Entry 9LR9 (electron microscopy, 3.30 A resolution); this record covers chains A and b of the 35 polymer chains in the assembly.

[Chain A]
Protein: Hexon protein
Source organism: Bovine adenovirus 3
UniProt: P03278 (CAPSH_ADEB3); residue numbers follow UniProt; this construct covers 1-911
Amino-acid sequence (911 residues; numbered 1 to 911; the number before each row is that of its first residue):
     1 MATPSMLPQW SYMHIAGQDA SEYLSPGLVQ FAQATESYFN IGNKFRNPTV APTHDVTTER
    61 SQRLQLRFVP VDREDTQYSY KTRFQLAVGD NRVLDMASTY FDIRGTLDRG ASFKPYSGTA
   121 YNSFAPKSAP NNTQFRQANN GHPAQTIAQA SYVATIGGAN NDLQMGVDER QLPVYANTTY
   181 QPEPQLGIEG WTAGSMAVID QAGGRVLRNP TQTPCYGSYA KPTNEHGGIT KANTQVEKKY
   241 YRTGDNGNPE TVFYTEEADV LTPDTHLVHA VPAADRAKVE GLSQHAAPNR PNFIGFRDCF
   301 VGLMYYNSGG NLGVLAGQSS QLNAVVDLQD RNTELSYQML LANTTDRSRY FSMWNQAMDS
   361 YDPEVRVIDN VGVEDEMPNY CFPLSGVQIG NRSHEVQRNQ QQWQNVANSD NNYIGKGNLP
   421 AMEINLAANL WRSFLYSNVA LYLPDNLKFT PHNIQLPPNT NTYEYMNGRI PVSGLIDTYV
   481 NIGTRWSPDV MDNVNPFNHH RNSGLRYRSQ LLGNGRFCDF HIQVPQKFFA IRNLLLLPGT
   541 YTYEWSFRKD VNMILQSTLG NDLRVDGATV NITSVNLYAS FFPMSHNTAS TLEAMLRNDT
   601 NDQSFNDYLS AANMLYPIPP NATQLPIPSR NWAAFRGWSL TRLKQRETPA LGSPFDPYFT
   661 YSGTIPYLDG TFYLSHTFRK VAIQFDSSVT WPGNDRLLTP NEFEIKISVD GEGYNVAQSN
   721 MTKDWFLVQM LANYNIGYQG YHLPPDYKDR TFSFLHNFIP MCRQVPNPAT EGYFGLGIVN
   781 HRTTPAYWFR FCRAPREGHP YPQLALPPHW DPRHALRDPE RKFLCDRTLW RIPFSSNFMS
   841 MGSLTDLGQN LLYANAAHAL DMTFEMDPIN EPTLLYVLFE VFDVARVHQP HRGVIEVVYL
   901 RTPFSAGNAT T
Unresolved in the structure: 1-3, 788-791, 908-911
Curated features (UniProtKB/Swiss-Prot):
  - site: Gly-737 (Involved in interaction with pre-protein VI)
  - modified residue: Ala-2 (N-acetylalanine), Tyr-899 (Phosphotyrosine)

[Chain b]
Protein: PVI
Source organism: Bovine adenovirus 3
UniProt: A0A9W3HR60 (A0A9W3HR60_ADEB3); numbering as in UniProt (aligned over 1-263)
Amino-acid sequence (263 residues; numbered 1 to 263; the number before each row is that of its first residue):
     1 MDEYNYAALA PRQGSRPMLS QWSGIGTHEM HGGRFNLGSL WSGIRNVGSA LRTGALGPGT
    61 AMRASVARPA EKDGLARKDI EGVSAGIHGA VDLGRQQLEK AIEQRLERRP TAAGVEDLPL
   121 PPGTVLEADR LPPSYAEAVA ERPPPADVLL PASSKPPVAV VTLPPKKRVS EEPVEEVVIR
   181 SSAPPSYDEV MAPQPTLVAE QGAMKAVPVI KPAQPFTPAV HETQRIVTNL PITTAVTRRR
   241 GWQGTLNDIV GLGVRTVKRR RCY
Unresolved in the structure: 1-3, 34-263

[How chain A and chain b interact]
Pairs across the interface (44; chain A residue first):
  Gly-17(A) / Gly-14(b)
  Gln-18(A) / Gly-14(b)
  Asp-19(A) / Gln-13(b)
  Asp-19(A) / Gly-14(b)
  Asp-19(A) / Arg-16(b)  salt bridge
  Glu-22(A) / Ser-15(b)
  Asn-47(A) / Gln-13(b)
  Pro-48(A) / Arg-12(b)
  Pro-48(A) / Gln-13(b)
  Pro-48(A) / Gly-14(b)  hydrogen bond (backbone-backbone)
  Thr-49(A) / Arg-12(b)
  Thr-49(A) / Gln-13(b)
  Val-50(A) / Pro-11(b)
  Val-50(A) / Arg-12(b)  hydrogen bond (backbone-backbone)
  Ala-51(A) / Arg-12(b)
  Pro-52(A) / Ala-8(b)
  Pro-52(A) / Pro-11(b)
  His-54(A) / Ala-8(b)
  Asp-55(A) / Tyr-4(b)
  Asp-55(A) / Leu-9(b)
  Met-339(A) / His-31(b)
  Met-339(A) / Gly-33(b)
  Leu-340(A) / Glu-29(b)
  Thr-344(A) / Glu-29(b)
  Thr-588(A) / Leu-9(b)
  Met-595(A) / Tyr-6(b)  hydrogen bond
  Asn-606(A) / Glu-29(b)
  Asn-606(A) / Met-30(b)
  Tyr-608(A) / Glu-29(b)
  Tyr-608(A) / Met-30(b)
  Tyr-608(A) / His-31(b)  hydrogen bond (backbone-backbone)
  Leu-609(A) / Gly-32(b)
  Ser-610(A) / Met-30(b)
  Arg-636(A) / Met-30(b)
  Arg-636(A) / His-31(b)
  Arg-636(A) / Gly-32(b)
  Ser-639(A) / Gly-32(b)  hydrogen bond (side chain-backbone)
  Leu-829(A) / Gly-33(b)
  Arg-831(A) / Gly-32(b)
  Arg-831(A) / Gly-33(b)
  Ser-843(A) / Met-30(b)
  Glu-880(A) / Gly-32(b)  hydrogen bond (side chain-backbone)
  Val-881(A) / Met-30(b)
  Phe-882(A) / Met-30(b)  hydrophobic
Interface residues without a listed pair, chain A (34 interface residues in all): Thr-53, Thr-591, Asp-607, Phe-752, Leu-878
Interface residues without a listed pair, chain b (16 interface residues in all): Ala-10

[In short]
34 residues of chain A face 16 of chain b across their interface, with 6 hydrogen bonds and 1 salt bridge.
Polar contacts include Asp-19(A)/Arg-16(b), Met-595(A)/Tyr-6(b) and Ser-639(A)/Gly-32(b).
Chain A is Hexon protein and chain b is PVI, both from Bovine adenovirus 3; the structure, Local
reconstruction of bovine adenovirus type 3 capsid, was determined by electron microscopy.
